5JSA - chains E and F of the 6 polymer chains in the assembly; structure by X-ray diffraction, 6.31 A resolution (low resolution: residue-level contacts below are approximate; hydrogen-bond / salt-bridge calls are withheld).

Chain E:
Molecule: broadly neutralizing antibody 8ANC195 heavy chain
Source organism: Homo sapiens
Notes: antibody fragment or engineered binder
Sequence (238 residues; each row starts with the number of its first residue):
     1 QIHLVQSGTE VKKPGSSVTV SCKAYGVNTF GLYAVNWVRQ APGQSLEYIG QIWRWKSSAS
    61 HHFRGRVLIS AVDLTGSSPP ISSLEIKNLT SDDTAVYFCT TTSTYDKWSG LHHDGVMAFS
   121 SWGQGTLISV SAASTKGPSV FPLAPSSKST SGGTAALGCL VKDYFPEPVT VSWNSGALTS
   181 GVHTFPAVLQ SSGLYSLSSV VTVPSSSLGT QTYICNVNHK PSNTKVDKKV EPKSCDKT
Disordered / not traced: 148-152, 206-209, 234-238
Disulfides: Cys-22/Cys-99, Cys-159/Cys-215

Chain F:
Molecule: broadly neutralizing antibody 8ANC195 light chain
Source organism: Homo sapiens
Notes: antibody fragment or engineered binder
Sequence (215 residues; each row starts with the number of its first residue):
     1 DIQMTQSPST LSASIGDTVR ISCRASQSIT
   30A G
    31 NWVAWYQQRP GKAPRLLIYR GAALLGGVPS RFSGSAAGTD FTLTIGNLQA EDFGTFYCQQ
    91 YDTYPGTFGQ GTKVEVKRTV AAPSVFIFPP SDEQLKSGTA SVVCLLNNFY PREAKVQWKV
   151 DNALQSGNSQ ESVTEQDSKD STYSLSSTLT LSKADYEKHK VYACEVTHQG LSSPVTKSFN
   211 RGEC
Disordered / not traced: 212-214
Disulfides: Cys-23/Cys-88, Cys-134/Cys-194

Chain E / chain F interface:
Contacting residue pairs (71; chain E residue first):
  Gln-40(E) with Gln-38(F); Tyr-87(F)
  Gln-44(E) with Tyr-87(F)
  Ser-45(E) with Tyr-87(F); Phe-98(F); Gly-99(F)
  Leu-46(E) with Phe-98(F)
  Tyr-48(E) with Tyr-94(F); Pro-95(F); Gly-96(F)
  Ser-58(E) with Tyr-94(F)
  Ala-59(E) with Tyr-94(F)
  Ser-60(E) with Tyr-94(F); Pro-95(F)
  His-61(E) with Asp-1(F); Pro-95(F)
  Phe-98(E) with Ala-43(F)
  Gly-110(E) with Tyr-49(F); Arg-50(F); Tyr-91(F)
  Leu-111(E) with Tyr-49(F)
  His-113(E) with Trp-32(F); Tyr-91(F); Asp-92(F)
  Val-116(E) with Tyr-91(F); Thr-93(F); Tyr-94(F); Gly-96(F)
  Met-117(E) with Gln-89(F); Tyr-91(F)
  Ala-118(E) with Tyr-36(F)
  Phe-119(E) with Tyr-36(F); Leu-46(F); Gln-89(F); Phe-98(F)
  Ser-120(E) with Leu-46(F)
  Trp-122(E) with Tyr-36(F); Pro-44(F)
  Gly-123(E) with Ala-43(F)
  Phe-141(E) with Ser-121(F); Glu-123(F); Gln-124(F)
  Pro-142(E) with Ser-121(F); Glu-123(F)
  Leu-143(E) with Phe-118(F)
  Ala-144(E) with Phe-118(F)
  Gly-153(E) with Phe-116(F)
  Thr-154(E) with Phe-116(F)
  Ala-156(E) with Phe-116(F); Phe-118(F)
  Lys-162(E) with Ser-131(F)
  His-183(E) with Asn-138(F); Ser-174(F)
  Phe-185(E) with Leu-135(F); Ser-162(F); Thr-164(F); Ser-174(F); Leu-175(F); Ser-176(F)
  Pro-186(E) with Ser-162(F); Val-163(F)
  Val-188(E) with Gln-160(F); Ser-162(F)
  Leu-189(E) with Gln-160(F)
  Gln-190(E) with Gln-160(F)
  Ser-191(E) with Gln-160(F)
  Val-200(E) with Leu-135(F)
  Thr-202(E) with Asn-137(F)
  Lys-228(E) with Glu-123(F)
  Lys-233(E) with Pro-120(F); Asp-122(F)
Other interface residues (no listed pair), chain E (48 interface residues in all): Val-38, Glu-47, His-62, His-112, Pro-145, Ala-155, Leu-157, Leu-160, Thr-184
Other interface residues (no listed pair), chain F (45 interface residues in all): Ala-34, Gln-100, Pro-119, Val-133, Leu-136, Glu-161, Asp-167, Thr-180

Summary:
The interface between chain E and chain F involves 48 residues on one side and 45 on the other.
Chain E is broadly neutralizing antibody 8ANC195 heavy chain and chain F is broadly neutralizing antibody
8ANC195 light chain, both from Homo sapiens; the structure, Uncleaved prefusion optimized gp140 trimer with an
engineered 10-residue HR1 turn bound to broadly neutralizing antibodies ..., was determined by X-ray
diffraction together with 5JS9 from the same study.
